Entry 7MJA (X-ray diffraction, 1.69 A resolution); this record covers chains A and C of the 3 polymer chains in the assembly.

# Chain A
Protein: HLA class I histocompatibility antigen
Source organism: Homo sapiens
UniProt: Q95J06 (Q95J06_HUMAN); residues 2-281 here correspond to UniProt positions 25-304 (UniProt number = residue number + 23)
Amino-acid sequence (283 residues; each row starts with the number of its first residue; numbers below 1 keep their minus sign (Met-1 is residue -1)):
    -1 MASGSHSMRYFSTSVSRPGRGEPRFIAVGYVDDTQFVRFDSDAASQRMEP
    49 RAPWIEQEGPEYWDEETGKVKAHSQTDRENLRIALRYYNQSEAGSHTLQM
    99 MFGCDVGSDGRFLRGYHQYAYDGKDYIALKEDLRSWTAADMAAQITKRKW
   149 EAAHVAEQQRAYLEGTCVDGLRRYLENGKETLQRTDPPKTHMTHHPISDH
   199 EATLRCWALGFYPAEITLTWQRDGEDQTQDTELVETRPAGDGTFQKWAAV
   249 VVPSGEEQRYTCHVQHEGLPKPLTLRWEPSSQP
Unresolved in the structure: -1 to 1, 276-281
Disulfides: Cys102-Cys165, Cys204-Cys260
Construct notes: initiating methionine (-1); expression tag (0-1)

# Chain C
Protein: Paired mesoderm homeobox protein 2B peptide
UniProt: Q99453 (PHX2B_HUMAN); residues 1-9 here correspond to UniProt positions 43-51 (UniProt number = residue number + 42)
Amino-acid sequence (9 residues; row label = number of the first residue in the row):
     1 QYNPIRTTF
Reported in the primary citation:
  - mutagenesis - N3A, I5A, R6A, T7A, T8A: decreased binding to PC-CAR 10LH

# How chain A and chain C interact
Residue-residue contacts (44):
  Met6(A) with Gln1(C)
  Tyr8(A) with Gln1(C), hydrogen bond (side chain-backbone); Tyr2(C), hydrophobic
  Phe23(A) with Tyr2(C)
  Ala25(A) with Tyr2(C)
  Met46(A) with Tyr2(C), hydrophobic
  Glu64(A) with Gln1(C); Tyr2(C), hydrogen bond (side chain-backbone)
  Lys67(A) with Tyr2(C), hydrogen bond (side chain-backbone); Pro4(C)
  Val68(A) with Tyr2(C)
  Ala70(A) with Ile5(C)
  His71(A) with Tyr2(C), hydrogen bond; Ile5(C)
  Thr74(A) with Ile5(C), hydrogen bond (side chain-backbone); Arg6(C); Thr7(C)
  Asn78(A) with Thr7(C), hydrogen bond (side chain-backbone); Thr8(C); Phe9(C), hydrogen bond (side chain-backbone)
  Ile81(A) with Thr8(C); Phe9(C), hydrophobic
  Tyr85(A) with Phe9(C), hydrogen bond (side chain-backbone)
  Leu96(A) with Phe9(C), hydrophobic
  Met98(A) with Ile5(C), hydrophobic
  Phe100(A) with Tyr2(C), hydrophobic; Asn3(C)
  Tyr117(A) with Ile5(C); Phe9(C), hydrophobic
  Tyr124(A) with Phe9(C), hydrophobic
  Thr144(A) with Phe9(C), hydrogen bond (side chain-backbone)
  Lys147(A) with Phe9(C)
  Trp148(A) with Thr7(C); Thr8(C), hydrogen bond (side chain-backbone); Phe9(C), hydrophobic
  Val153(A) with Thr7(C)
  Gln157(A) with Asn3(C), hydrogen bond
  Tyr160(A) with Gln1(C), hydrogen bond (side chain-backbone); Tyr2(C); Asn3(C)
  Thr164(A) with Gln1(C), hydrogen bond (backbone-side chain)
  Gly168(A) with Gln1(C)
  Arg171(A) with Gln1(C), hydrogen bond
  Tyr172(A) with Gln1(C), hydrogen bond (side chain-backbone)
Interface residues without a listed pair, chain A (33 interface residues in all): Ser10, Tyr60, Glu77, His115

# In short
Chain A and chain C form an interface of 33 and 9 residues respectively; the contacts include 15 hydrogen
bonds. Polar contacts include Tyr8(A)-Gln1(C), Glu64(A)-Tyr2(C) and Lys67(A)-Tyr2(C). From the paper: N3A, I5A
and R6A of chain C, among others, reduce binding to PC-CAR 10LH; 5 substitutions were tested in all.
Chain A is HLA class I histocompatibility antigen (Homo sapiens) and chain C is Paired mesoderm homeobox
protein 2B peptide; the structure, HLA-A*24:02 bound to Neuroblastoma derived PHOX2B peptide, was determined
by X-ray diffraction (same publication as 7MJ6, 7MJ7, 7MJ8 and 7MJ9).
